7X8R - chains A and B of the 5 polymer chains in the assembly; structure by electron microscopy, 2.61 A resolution.

# Chain A
Protein: Guanine nucleotide-binding protein G(s) subunit alpha isoforms short
Organism: Bos taurus
UniProt: P63092 (GNAS2_HUMAN); numbering as in UniProt (aligned over 1-394)
Amino-acid sequence (394 residues; row label = number of the first residue in the row):
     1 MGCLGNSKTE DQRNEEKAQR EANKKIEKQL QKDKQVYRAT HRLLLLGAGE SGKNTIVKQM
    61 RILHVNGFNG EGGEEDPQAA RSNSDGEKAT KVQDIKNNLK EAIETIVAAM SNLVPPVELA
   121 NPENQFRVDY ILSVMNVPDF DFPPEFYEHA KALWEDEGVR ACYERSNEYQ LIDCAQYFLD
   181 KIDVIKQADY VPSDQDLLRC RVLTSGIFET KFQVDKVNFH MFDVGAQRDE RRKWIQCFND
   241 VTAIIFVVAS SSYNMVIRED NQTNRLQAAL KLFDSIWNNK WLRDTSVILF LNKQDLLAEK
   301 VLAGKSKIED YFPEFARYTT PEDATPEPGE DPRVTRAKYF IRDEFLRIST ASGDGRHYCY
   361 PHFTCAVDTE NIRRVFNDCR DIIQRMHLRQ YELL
Unresolved in the structure: 1-11, 64-203, 255-263
Construct notes: conflict Asn54 (Ser in P63092), Ala226 (Gly in P63092), Ala268 (Glu in P63092), Lys271 (Asn in P63092), Asp274 (Lys in P63092), Asp284 (Thr in P63092), Thr285 (Ile in P63092); variant Lys280 (Arg in P63092)

# Chain B
Protein: Guanine nucleotide-binding protein G(I)/G(S)/G(T) subunit beta-1
Organism: Rattus norvegicus
UniProt: P54311 (GBB1_RAT); residues 2-340 here = UniProt positions 2-340
Amino-acid sequence (345 residues; each row starts with the number of its first residue; numbers below 1 keep their minus sign (Met-4 is residue -4)):
    -4 MGSLLQSELD QLRQEAEQLK NQIRDARKAC ADATLSQITN NIDPVGRIQM RTRRTLRGHL
    56 AKIYAMHWGT DSRLLVSASQ DGKLIIWDSY TTNKVHAIPL RSSWVMTCAY APSGNYVACG
   116 GLDNICSIYN LKTREGNVRV SRELAGHTGY LSCCRFLDDN QIVTSSGDTT CALWDIETGQ
   176 QTTTFTGHTG DVMSLSLAPD TRLFVSGACD ASAKLWDVRE GMCRQTFTGH ESDINAICFF
   236 PNGNAFATGS DDATCRLFDL RADQELMTYS HDNIICGITS VSFSKSGRLL LAGYDDFNCN
   296 VWDALKADRA GVLAGHDNRV SCLGVTDDGM AVATGSWDSF LKIWN
Unresolved in the structure: -4 to 2
Construct notes: initiating methionine (-4); expression tag (-3 to 1)
Swiss-Prot annotation at these positions:
  - modified residue: Ser2 (N-acetylserine), His266 (Phosphohistidine)

# Interface between chain A and chain B
Contacting residue pairs (62):
  Gln19(A) - Asn88(B)
  Arg20(A) - Thr86(B)
  Arg20(A) - Asn88(B)  hydrogen bond
  Asn23(A) - Asn88(B)  hydrogen bond
  Asn23(A) - Lys89(B)  hydrogen bond (side chain-backbone)
  Ile26(A) - Lys89(B)
  Ile26(A) - Val90(B)
  Ile26(A) - His91(B)
  Ile26(A) - Ala92(B)  hydrophobic
  Glu27(A) - Lys89(B)  salt bridge
  Leu30(A) - Gly53(B)
  Leu30(A) - Lys78(B)
  Leu30(A) - Lys89(B)
  Asp33(A) - Lys78(B)  salt bridge
  Lys34(A) - Leu55(B)
  Tyr37(A) - Ala56(B)
  Tyr37(A) - Gln75(B)
  Tyr37(A) - Asp76(B)
  Arg38(A) - Leu55(B)  hydrogen bond (side chain-backbone)
  Thr204(A) - Asn119(B)  hydrogen bond (backbone-side chain)
  Ser205(A) - Asp118(B)
  Ser205(A) - Asn119(B)
  Gly206(A) - Leu117(B)
  Gly206(A) - Asp118(B)  hydrogen bond (backbone-backbone)
  Gly206(A) - Asn119(B)
  Ile207(A) - Trp99(B)
  Ile207(A) - Leu117(B)
  Phe222(A) - Trp99(B)
  Ala226(A) - Asn119(B)  hydrogen bond (backbone-side chain)
  Ala226(A) - Thr143(B)
  Gln227(A) - Leu117(B)  hydrogen bond (side chain-backbone)
  Gln227(A) - Asn119(B)  hydrogen bond
  Gln227(A) - Gly144(B)
  Gln227(A) - Tyr145(B)  hydrogen bond (side chain-backbone)
  Arg228(A) - Gly162(B)  hydrogen bond (side chain-backbone)
  Arg228(A) - Thr164(B)
  Arg228(A) - Thr184(B)
  Arg228(A) - Asp186(B)  salt bridge
  Arg232(A) - Cys204(B)
  Arg232(A) - Asp228(B)  salt bridge
  Lys233(A) - Tyr145(B)
  Lys233(A) - Cys204(B)
  Lys233(A) - Asp228(B)  salt bridge
  Lys233(A) - Asn230(B)  hydrogen bond
  Lys233(A) - Asp246(B)  salt bridge
  Trp234(A) - Leu117(B)  hydrophobic
  Trp234(A) - Tyr145(B)
  Gln236(A) - Lys57(B)  hydrogen bond (backbone-side chain)
  Gln236(A) - Tyr59(B)  hydrogen bond (backbone-side chain)
  Gln236(A) - Trp332(B)
  Cys237(A) - Lys57(B)  hydrogen bond (backbone-side chain)
  Cys237(A) - Tyr59(B)  hydrogen bond (backbone-side chain)
  Cys237(A) - Gln75(B)
  Cys237(A) - Trp99(B)
  Cys237(A) - Met101(B)  hydrophobic
  Phe238(A) - Trp99(B)  hydrophobic
  Phe238(A) - Leu117(B)  hydrophobic
  Asn239(A) - Lys57(B)  hydrogen bond
  Asn239(A) - Trp332(B)
  Trp281(A) - Asp290(B)
  Trp281(A) - Arg314(B)
  Trp281(A) - Trp332(B)  hydrophobic
Interface residues without a listed pair, chain A (28 interface residues in all): Glu230, Asp240
Interface residues without a listed pair, chain B (40 interface residues in all): Ile80, Thr87, Ser97, His142, Asp163, Gly185, Met188

# Overview
28 residues of chain A and 40 residues of chain B are in contact; the contacts include 17 hydrogen bonds and 6
salt bridges. Polar pairs include Glu27(A)-Lys89(B), Asp33(A)-Lys78(B) and Arg228(A)-Asp186(B).
Chain A is Guanine nucleotide-binding protein G(s) subunit alpha isoforms short (Bos taurus) and chain B is
Guanine nucleotide-binding protein G(I)/G(S)/G(T) subunit beta-1 (Rattus norvegicus); the structure, Cryo-EM
structure of the Boc5-bound hGLP-1R-Gs complex, was determined by electron microscopy (same publication as
7X8S).
